Entry 8ZNO (electron microscopy, 3.02 A resolution); this record covers chains D and F of the 20 polymer chains in the assembly.

Chain D:
Name: Cytochrome c domain-containing protein
Organism: Arachis hypogaea
UniProt: A0A445B1W5 (A0A445B1W5_ARAHY); residues 66-307 here correspond to UniProt positions 63-304 (UniProt number = residue number - 3)
Amino-acid sequence (242 residues; each row starts with the number of its first residue):
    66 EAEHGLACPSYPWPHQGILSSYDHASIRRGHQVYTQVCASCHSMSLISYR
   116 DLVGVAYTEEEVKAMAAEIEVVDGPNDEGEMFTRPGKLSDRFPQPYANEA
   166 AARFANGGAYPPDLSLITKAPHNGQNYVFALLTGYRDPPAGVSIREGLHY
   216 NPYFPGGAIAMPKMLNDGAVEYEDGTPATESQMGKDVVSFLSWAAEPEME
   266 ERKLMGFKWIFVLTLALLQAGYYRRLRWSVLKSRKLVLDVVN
Differences from the reference sequence: conflict Gln81 (Asn78 in A0A445B1W5), Glu125 (Asp122 in A0A445B1W5), Pro186 (Arg183 in A0A445B1W5), Ser246 (Ala243 in A0A445B1W5)
Bound ions: heme c Fe near His107 (its only coordinating residue here)
Residues lining bound ligands:
  - 1,2-Distearoyl-sn-glycerophosphoethanolamine (3PE): Phe272, Ile275, Phe276
  - heme c (HEC): Val102, Cys103, Cys106, His107, Asn171, Ala174, Tyr175, Pro176, Pro177, Ile182, Tyr192, Val193, Leu196, Leu197, Phe219, Ile224, Ala225, Met226, Pro227, Met229, Leu230, Val252

Chain F:
Name: Cytochrome b-c1 complex subunit 7
Organism: Arachis hypogaea
UniProt: A0A445CVZ9 (A0A445CVZ9_ARAHY); residue numbers follow UniProt; this construct covers 7-123
Amino-acid sequence (117 residues; each row starts with the number of its first residue):
     7 QSFIDPKKNWFAAQHMKAISKRLRRFGLRYDDLYDPYYDLDVKEALNRLP
    57 KEVVDARHQRLKRAMDLSMKHEYLPEDLQAMQTPFRGYLQEMLALVKREK
   107 AERESLGGLPLYQRTIP
Residues lining bound ligands:
  - 1,2-Distearoyl-sn-glycerophosphoethanolamine (3PE), molecule 1: Phe17, Gln20, His21, Ala24, Arg28
  - 1,2-Distearoyl-sn-glycerophosphoethanolamine (3PE), molecule 2: Arg120, Ile122, Pro123

Chain D / chain F interface:
Pairs across the interface - 20 pairs, chain D then chain F:
  Leu296(D) - Met75(F)
  Lys297(D) - Met75(F)
  Lys297(D) - His77(F)
  Arg299(D) - Asp72(F)  salt bridge
  Arg299(D) - Met75(F)
  Arg299(D) - Lys76(F)  hydrogen bond (backbone-side chain)
  Leu301(D) - Lys68(F)
  Leu301(D) - Asp72(F)
  Leu303(D) - Gln65(F)  hydrogen bond (backbone-side chain)
  Leu303(D) - Arg69(F)
  Asp304(D) - Gln65(F)
  Val305(D) - Gln65(F)
  Val305(D) - Arg69(F)  hydrogen bond (backbone-side chain)
  Val306(D) - Arg69(F)  hydrogen bond (backbone-side chain)
  Val306(D) - Gln88(F)
  Asn307(D) - Arg35(F)  hydrogen bond (backbone-side chain)
  Asn307(D) - Arg66(F)  hydrogen bond (backbone-side chain)
  Asn307(D) - Met87(F)
  Asn307(D) - Gln88(F)
  Asn307(D) - Thr89(F)
Interface residues without a listed pair, chain D (10 interface residues in all): Trp293
Interface residues without a listed pair, chain F (14 interface residues in all): Ala62, Arg92

In short:
10 residues of chain D face 14 of chain F across their interface; the contacts include 6 hydrogen bonds and 1
salt bridge. Polar pairs include Arg299(D)-Asp72(F), Arg299(D)-Lys76(F) and Leu303(D)-Gln65(F). Bound to chain
D: 1,2-Distearoyl-sn-glycerophosphoethanolamine and heme c. Bound to chain F:
1,2-Distearoyl-sn-glycerophosphoethanolamine.
Chain D is Cytochrome c domain-containing protein and chain F is Cytochrome b-c1 complex subunit 7, both from
Arachis hypogaea; the structure, Cryo-EM structure of Arachis hypogaea bc1 complex, was determined by electron
microscopy.
